3HMJ - chains A and B of the 6 polymer chains in the assembly; structure by X-ray diffraction, 4.00 A resolution.

Chain A (and B):
Protein: Fatty acid synthase subunit alpha
From: Saccharomyces cerevisiae
Notes: EC 2.3.1.86; chain B of this document is another copy of the same molecule, construct and numbering; everything in this record applies to it too
UniProtKB: P19097 (FAS2_YEAST); numbering as in UniProt (aligned over 1-1887)
Chain sequence (1887 residues; numbered 1 to 1887; the number before each row is that of its first residue):
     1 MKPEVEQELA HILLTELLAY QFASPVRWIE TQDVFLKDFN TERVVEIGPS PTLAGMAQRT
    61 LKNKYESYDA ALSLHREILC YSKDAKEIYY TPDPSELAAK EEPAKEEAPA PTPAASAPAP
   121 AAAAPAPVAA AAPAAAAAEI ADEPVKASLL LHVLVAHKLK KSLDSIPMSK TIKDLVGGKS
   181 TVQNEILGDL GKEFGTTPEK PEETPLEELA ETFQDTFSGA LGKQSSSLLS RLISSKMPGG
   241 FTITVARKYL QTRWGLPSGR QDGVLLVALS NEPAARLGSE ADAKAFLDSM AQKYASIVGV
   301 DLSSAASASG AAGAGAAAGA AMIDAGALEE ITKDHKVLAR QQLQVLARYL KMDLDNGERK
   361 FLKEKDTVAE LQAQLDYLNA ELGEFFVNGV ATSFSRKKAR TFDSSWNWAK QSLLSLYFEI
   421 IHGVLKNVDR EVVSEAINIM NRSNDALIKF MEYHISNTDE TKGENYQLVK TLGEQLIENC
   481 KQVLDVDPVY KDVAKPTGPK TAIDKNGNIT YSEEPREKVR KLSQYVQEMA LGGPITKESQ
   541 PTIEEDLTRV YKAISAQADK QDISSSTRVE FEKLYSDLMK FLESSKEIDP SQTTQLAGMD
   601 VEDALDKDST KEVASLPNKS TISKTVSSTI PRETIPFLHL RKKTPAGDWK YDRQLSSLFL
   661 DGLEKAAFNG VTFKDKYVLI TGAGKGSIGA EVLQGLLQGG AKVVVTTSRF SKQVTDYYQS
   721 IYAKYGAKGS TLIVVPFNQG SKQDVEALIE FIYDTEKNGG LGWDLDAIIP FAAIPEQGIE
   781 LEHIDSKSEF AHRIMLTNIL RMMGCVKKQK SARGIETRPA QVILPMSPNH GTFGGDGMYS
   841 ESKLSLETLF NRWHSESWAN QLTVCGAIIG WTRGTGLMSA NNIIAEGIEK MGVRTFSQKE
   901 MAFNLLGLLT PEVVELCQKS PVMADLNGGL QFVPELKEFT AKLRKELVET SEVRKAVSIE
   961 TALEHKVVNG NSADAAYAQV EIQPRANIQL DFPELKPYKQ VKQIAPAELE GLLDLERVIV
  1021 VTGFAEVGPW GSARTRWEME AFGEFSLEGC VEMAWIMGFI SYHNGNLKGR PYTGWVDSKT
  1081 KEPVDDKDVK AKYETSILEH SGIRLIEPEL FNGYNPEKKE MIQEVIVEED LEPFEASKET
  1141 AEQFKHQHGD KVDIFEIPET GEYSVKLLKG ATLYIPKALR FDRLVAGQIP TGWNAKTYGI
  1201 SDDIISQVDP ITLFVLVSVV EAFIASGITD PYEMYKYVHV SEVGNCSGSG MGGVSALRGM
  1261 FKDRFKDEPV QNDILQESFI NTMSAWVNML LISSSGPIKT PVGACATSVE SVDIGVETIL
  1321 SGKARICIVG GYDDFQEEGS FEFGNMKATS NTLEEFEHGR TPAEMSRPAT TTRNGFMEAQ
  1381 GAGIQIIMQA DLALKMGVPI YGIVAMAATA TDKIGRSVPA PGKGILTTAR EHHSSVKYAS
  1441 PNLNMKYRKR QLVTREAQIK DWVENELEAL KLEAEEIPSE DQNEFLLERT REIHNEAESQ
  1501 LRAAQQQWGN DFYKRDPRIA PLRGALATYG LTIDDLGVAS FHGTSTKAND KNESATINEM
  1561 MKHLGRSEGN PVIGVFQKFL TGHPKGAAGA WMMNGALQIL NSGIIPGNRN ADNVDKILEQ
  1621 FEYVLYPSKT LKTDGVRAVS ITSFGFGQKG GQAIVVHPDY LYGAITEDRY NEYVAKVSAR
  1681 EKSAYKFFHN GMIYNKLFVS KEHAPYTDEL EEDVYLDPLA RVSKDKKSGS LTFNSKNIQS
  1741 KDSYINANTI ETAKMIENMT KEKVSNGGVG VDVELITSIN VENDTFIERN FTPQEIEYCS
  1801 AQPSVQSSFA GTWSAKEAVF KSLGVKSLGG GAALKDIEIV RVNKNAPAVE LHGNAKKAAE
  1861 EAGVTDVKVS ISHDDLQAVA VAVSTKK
Unresolved in the structure: 95-139, 303-327, 541-598, 876-880, 1746-1747, 1767, 1887
Swiss-Prot annotation at these positions:
  - active site (For beta-ketoacyl synthase activity): Cys1305, His1542, His1583
  - binding site (acetyl-CoA): Asp1772 to Glu1774, Tyr1798, Ser1808, Glu1817 to Ser1827, Arg1841 to Lys1844, Ile1871 to His1873
  - binding site (Mg(2+)): Asp1772, Val1773, Glu1774, Ser1872, His1873
  - modified residue: Ser50 (Phosphoserine), Ser180 (O-(pantetheine 4'-phosphoryl)serine), Ser523 (Phosphoserine), Ser958 (Phosphoserine), Ser1440 (Phosphoserine)
  - cross-link: Lys37 (Glycyl lysine isopeptide (Lys-Gly) (interchain with G-Cter in ubiquitin))
  - mutagenesis: Gly1250 (G1250S: Cerulenin-resistance), Val1769 (V1769D: Does not affect oligomerization; when associated with S-1771 and L-1773 or S-1771; L-1773; S-1879 and E-1881), Gly1770 (G1770D: Loss of transferase activity), Val1771 (V1771S: Does not affect oligomerization but lacks transferase activity; when associated with D-1769 and L-1773 or D-1769; L-1773; S-1879 and E-1881), Asp1772 (D1772S: Loss of transferase activity; when associated with S-1774), Val1773 (V1773L: Does not affect oligomerization but lacks transferase activity; when associated with D-1769 and S-1771 or D-1769; S-1771; S-1879 and E-1881), Glu1774 (E1774S: Loss of transferase activity; when associated with S-1772), Arg1841 (R1841A: Loss off transferase activity), Val1879 (V1879S: Does not affect oligomerization but lacks transferase activity; when associated with D-1769; S-1771; L-1773 and E-1881), Val1881 (V1881E: Does not affect oligomerization but lacks transferase activity; when associated with D-1769; S-1771; L-1773 and S-1879)
Ligand contacts: cerulenin (CER; (2s, 3r)-3-hydroxy-4-oxo-7,10-trans,trans-dodecadienamide): Met1251, Ala1304, Cys1305, Asp1333, Phe1343, His1542, Thr1544, His1583, Lys1585, Phe1644, Gly1645, Phe1646
What the authors report for this chain:
  - catalytic residues: Glu1774 (proposed by the authors, not directly observed)
  - mutagenesis - V1769D/V1771S/V1773L, V1769D/V1771S/V1773L/V1879S/V1881E, G1770D, D1772S/E1774S, R1841A: abolished catalytic activity

Chain A / chain B interface:
Pairs across the interface (18):
  Thr332(A) with Ile331(B)
  His335(A) with His335(B), hydrogen bond
  Glu1129(A) with Arg348(B), salt bridge
  Glu1135(A) with Thr242(B), hydrogen bond; Thr244(B), hydrogen bond
  Ser1137(A) with Ser230(B)
  Glu1139(A) with Ser227(B), hydrogen bond
  Asp1153(A) with Arg359(B), salt bridge
  Phe1155(A) with Asp355(B); Glu358(B); Leu362(B), hydrophobic
  Thr1160(A) with Thr244(B)
  Glu1162(A) with Ser230(B), hydrogen bond; Thr242(B); Ile243(B)
  Asp1203(A) with Lys179(B), salt bridge
  Asp1267(A) with Arg231(B), salt bridge
  Asn1272(A) with Glu185(B)
Also at the interface, not in a pair above, chain A (18 interface residues in all): Ile331, Asp1130, Lys1166, Leu1168, Asp1273
Also at the interface, not in a pair above, chain B (18 interface residues in all): Thr181, Leu338, Gln344

Overview:
The chain A/chain B interface involves 18 residues from each chain, with 5 hydrogen bonds and 4 salt bridges.
Polar pairs include Glu1129(A)-Arg348(B), Asp1153(A)-Arg359(B) and Asp1203(A)-Lys179(B). Bound to chain A:
cerulenin. From the paper: the catalytic residue Glu1774(A); V1769D/V1771S/V1773L,
V1769D/V1771S/V1773L/V1879S/V1881E and G1770D of chain A, among others, abolish catalytic activity; 5
substitutions were tested in all.
Chain A and chain B are both Fatty acid synthase subunit alpha (Saccharomyces cerevisiae); the structure,
Saccharomyces cerevisiae FAS type I, was determined by X-ray diffraction (same publication as 2WAS and 2WAT).
